PDB entry 6ZND | X-ray diffraction, 2.35 A resolution | chain A

# Chain A
Protein: cGMP-dependent 3', 5'-cyclic phosphodiesterase
Source organism: Homo sapiens
Notes: EC 3.1.4.17
UniProt: O00408 (PDE2A_HUMAN); residue numbers follow UniProt; this construct covers 578-921
Amino-acid sequence (353 residues; row label = number of the first residue in the row):
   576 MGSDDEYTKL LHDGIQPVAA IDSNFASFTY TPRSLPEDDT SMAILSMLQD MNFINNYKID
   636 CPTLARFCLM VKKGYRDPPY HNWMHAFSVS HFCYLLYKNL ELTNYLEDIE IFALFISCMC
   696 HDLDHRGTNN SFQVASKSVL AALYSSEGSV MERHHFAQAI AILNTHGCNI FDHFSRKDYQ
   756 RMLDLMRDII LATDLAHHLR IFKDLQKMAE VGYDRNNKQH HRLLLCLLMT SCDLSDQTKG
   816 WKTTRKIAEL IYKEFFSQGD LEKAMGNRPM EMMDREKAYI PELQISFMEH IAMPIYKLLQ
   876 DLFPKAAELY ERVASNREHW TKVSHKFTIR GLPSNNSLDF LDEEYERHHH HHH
Disordered / not traced: 576-590, 594, 909, 917-928
Differences from the reference sequence: initiating methionine (576); expression tag (577, 922-928)
Ion coordination: Zn2+: His660, His696, Asp697, Asp808; Mg2+ near Asp697 (its only coordinating residue here)
Residues lining bound ligands: QMZ ([(3S)-3-([1,2,4]triazolo[1,5-a]pyrimidin-7-yl)piperidin-1-yl]-(3,4,5-trimethoxyphenyl)methanone): Tyr655, His656, Leu770, Leu774, Leu809, Gln812, Ile826, Tyr827, Phe830, Met847, Leu858, Gln859, Phe862, Ile866

# In short
Chain A binds compound QMZ. The Zn2+ site is built by His660, His696, Asp697 and Asp808.
Chain A is cGMP-dependent 3', 5'-cyclic phosphodiesterase (Homo sapiens); the structure,
[1,2,4]Triazolo[1,5-a]pyrimidine Phosphodiesterase 2 Inhibitors, was determined by X-ray diffraction together
with 6ZQZ from the same study.
